PDB entry 5TEZ | X-ray diffraction, 1.70 A resolution | chains A and I of the 5 polymer chains in the assembly

[Chain A]
Molecule: HLA class I histocompatibility antigen, A-2 alpha chain
Organism: Homo sapiens
UniProtKB: P01892 (1A02_HUMAN); residues 1-275 here correspond to UniProt positions 25-299 (UniProt number = residue number + 24)
Sequence (275 residues; each row starts with the number of its first residue):
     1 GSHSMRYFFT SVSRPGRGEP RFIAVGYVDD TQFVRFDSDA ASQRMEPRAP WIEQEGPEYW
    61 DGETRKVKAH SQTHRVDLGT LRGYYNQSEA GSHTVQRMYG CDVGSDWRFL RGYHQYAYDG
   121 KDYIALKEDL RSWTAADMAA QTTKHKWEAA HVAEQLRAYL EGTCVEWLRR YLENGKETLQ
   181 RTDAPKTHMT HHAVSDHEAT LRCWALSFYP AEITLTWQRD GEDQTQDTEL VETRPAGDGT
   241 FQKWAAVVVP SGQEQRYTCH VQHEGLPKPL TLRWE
Disulfide bonds: Cys101-Cys164, Cys203-Cys259
Reported in the primary citation:
  - conformationally variable residues (side-chain flip): Gln155

[Chain I]
Molecule: TCR F50 alpha chain
Organism: Homo sapiens
Sequence (208 residues; each row starts with the number of its first residue):
     2 GENVEQHPST LSVQEGDSAV IKCTYSDSAS NYFPWYKQEL GKRPQLIIDI RSNVGEKKDQ
    62 RIAVTLNKTA KHFSLHITET QPEDSAVYFC AASFIIQGAQ KLVFGQGTRL TINPNIQNPD
   122 PAVYQLRDSK SSDKSVCLFT DFDSQTNVSQ SKDSDVYITD KCVLDMRSMD FKSNSAVAWS
   182 NKSDFACANA FNNSIIPEDT FFPSPESS
Not modelled in the structure: 2-3, 206-209
Disulfide bonds: Cys24-Cys91, Cys138-Cys188

[How chain A and chain I interact]
Pairs across the interface (10; chain A residue first):
  Arg65(A) with Asp28(I), salt bridge
  Ala69(A) with Ile96(I), hydrophobic; Gly99(I)
  Gln72(A) with Gly99(I)
  Ala150(A) with Arg52(I), hydrogen bond (backbone-side chain)
  His151(A) with Arg52(I)
  Glu154(A) with Asn54(I), hydrogen bond
  Gln155(A) with Asn32(I), hydrogen bond; Ser53(I), hydrogen bond; Asn54(I)
Interface features reported in the paper:
  - residue pairs: Glu154(A)-Asn54(I) (hydrogen bond), Gln155(A)-Asn32(I) (hydrogen bond), Gln155(A)-Ser53(I) (hydrogen bond)

[In short]
The chain A/chain I interface involves 7 residues from each chain; the contacts include 4 hydrogen bonds and 1
salt bridge. Polar contacts include Arg65(A)-Asp28(I), Ala150(A)-Arg52(I) and Glu154(A)-Asn54(I). The paper
describes hydrogen bonds between Glu154(A) and Asn54(I), Gln155(A) and Asn32(I) and Gln155(A) and Ser53(I).
From the paper: conformational variability at Gln155(A).
Here chain A is HLA class I histocompatibility antigen, A-2 alpha chain and chain I is TCR F50 alpha chain,
both from Homo sapiens. Entry 5TEZ (TCR F50 recgonizing M1-HLA-A2) was determined by X-ray diffraction.
